PDB entry 8CTQ | X-ray diffraction, 1.85 A resolution | chain A

== Chain A ==
Molecule: Phospholipase D
From: Streptomyces sp. PMF
Notes: EC 3.1.4.4
Reference sequence: P84147 (P84147_STRSM); residue numbers follow UniProt; this construct covers 1-506
Sequence (513 residues; row label = number of the first residue in the row; numbers below 1 keep their minus sign (Gly-6 is residue -6)):
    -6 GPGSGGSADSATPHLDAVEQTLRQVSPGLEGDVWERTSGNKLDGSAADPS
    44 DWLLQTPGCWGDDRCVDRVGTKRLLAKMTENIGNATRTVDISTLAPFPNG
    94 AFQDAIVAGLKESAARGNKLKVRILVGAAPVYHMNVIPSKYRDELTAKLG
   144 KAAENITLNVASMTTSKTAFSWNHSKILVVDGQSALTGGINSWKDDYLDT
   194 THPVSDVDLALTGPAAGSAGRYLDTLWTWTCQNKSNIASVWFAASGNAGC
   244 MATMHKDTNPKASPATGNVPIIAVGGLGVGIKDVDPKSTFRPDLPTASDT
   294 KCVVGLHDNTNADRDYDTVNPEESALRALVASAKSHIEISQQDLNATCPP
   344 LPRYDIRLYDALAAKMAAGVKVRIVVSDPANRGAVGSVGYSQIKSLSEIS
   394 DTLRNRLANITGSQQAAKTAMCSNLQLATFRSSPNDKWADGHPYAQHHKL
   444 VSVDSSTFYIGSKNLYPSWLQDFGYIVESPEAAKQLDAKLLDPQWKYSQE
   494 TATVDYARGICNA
Not modelled in the structure: -6 to -1, 286-299, 375-386, 506
Construct notes: expression tag (-6 to 0); engineered mutation Arg57 (Lys in P84147), Val59 (Ala in P84147), Arg109 (Lys in P84147), Ala245 (Pro in P84147), Ile264 (Val in P84147), Ser328 (Gly in P84147), Val381 (Gly in P84147), Ser406 (Gly in P84147), Asp429 (Gly in P84147)
Cystine bridges: Cys52-Cys58, Cys224-Cys243, Cys415-Cys504
What the authors report for this chain:
  - catalytic residues: His167, His440 (citing earlier work)
  - conformationally variable residues (loop rearrangement, order/disorder transition, side-chain flip): Trp186, Tyr190, Cys295, Cys341, Tyr383, His440
  - binding site for phosphate ion: His167, His440
  - mutagenesis - A258T, C415S: decreased catalytic activity
  - mutagenesis - H167A: abolished catalytic activity
  - mutagenesis - G381V, G429D (1.3-fold), T450A: increased catalytic activity
  - mutagenesis - G406S: unchanged catalytic activity

== In short ==
From the paper: catalytic residues His167 and His440; G381V, G429D and T450A increase catalytic activity; 7
substitutions were tested in all.
Chain A is Phospholipase D (Streptomyces sp. PMF); the structure, Crystal structure of engineered
phospholipase D mutant superPLD 2-48, was determined by X-ray diffraction together with 8CTP from the same
study.
